Entry 3J99 (electron microscopy, 8.20 A resolution (very low resolution: no residue pairs are listed; an interface is given only as per-side residue counts)); this record covers chains I and K of the 13 polymer chains in the assembly.

# Chain I
Name: Alpha-soluble NSF attachment protein
Source organism: Rattus norvegicus
UniProt: P54921 (SNAA_RAT); residues 1-295 here = UniProt positions 1-295
Chain sequence (297 residues; row label = number of the first residue in the row; numbers below 1 keep their minus sign (Gly-1 is residue -1)):
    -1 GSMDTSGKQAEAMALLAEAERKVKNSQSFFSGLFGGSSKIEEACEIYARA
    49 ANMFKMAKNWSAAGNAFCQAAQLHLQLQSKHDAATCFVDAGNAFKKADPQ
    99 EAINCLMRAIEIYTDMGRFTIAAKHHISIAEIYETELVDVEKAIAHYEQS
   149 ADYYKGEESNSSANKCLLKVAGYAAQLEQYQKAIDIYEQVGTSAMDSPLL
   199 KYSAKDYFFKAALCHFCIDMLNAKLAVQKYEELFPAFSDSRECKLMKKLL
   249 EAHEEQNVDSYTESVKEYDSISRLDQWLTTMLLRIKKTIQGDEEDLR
Unresolved in the structure: -1 to 7, 294-295
Differences from the reference sequence: expression tag (-1 to 0)
From the paper describing this entry:
  - mutagenesis - D217A/E249K/E252K/E253K: decreased catalytic activity on SNARE complex disassembly
  - mutagenesis - K122E/K163E: abolished catalytic activity
  - mutagenesis - K203E/R239E: decreased catalytic activity

# Chain K
Name: Vesicle-associated membrane protein 2
Source organism: Rattus norvegicus
UniProt: P63045 (VAMP2_RAT); numbering as in UniProt (aligned over 28-89)
Chain sequence (63 residues; each row starts with the number of its first residue):
    27 GSNRRLQQTQAQVDEVVDIMRVNVDKVLERDQKLSELDDRADALQAGASQ
    77 FETSAAKLKRKYW
Unresolved in the structure: 27-28
Differences from the reference sequence: expression tag (27)
Curated features (UniProtKB/Swiss-Prot):
  - site ((Microbial infection) Cleavage): Gln58, Lys59, Lys59, Leu60, Arg66, Ala67, Gln76, Phe77, Ala81, Ala82

# How chain I and chain K interact
At this resolution (8 A) residue pairs are not listed: 19 residues of chain I and 12 of chain K lie at the interface.

# Summary
19 residues of chain I and 12 residues of chain K are in contact. The paper reports that
D217A/E249K/E252K/E253K of chain I reduce catalytic activity on SNARE complex disassembly; K122E/K163E of
chain I abolish catalytic activity.
Here chain I is Alpha-soluble NSF attachment protein and chain K is Vesicle-associated membrane protein 2,
both from Rattus norvegicus. Entry 3J99 (Structure of 20S supercomplex) was determined by electron microscopy,
deposited together with 3J94, 3J95, 3J96, 3J97 and 3J98.
